Entry 9FSV (X-ray diffraction, 2.75 A resolution); this record covers chains M and b of the 28 polymer chains in the assembly.

== Chain M ==
Name: Proteasome subunit beta type-7
Source organism: Saccharomyces cerevisiae
Reference sequence: P30657 (PSB7_YEAST); residues -12 to 233 here correspond to UniProt positions 21-266 (UniProt number = residue number + 33)
Chain sequence (246 residues; each row starts with the number of its first residue; numbers below 1 keep their minus sign (Thr-12 is residue -12)):
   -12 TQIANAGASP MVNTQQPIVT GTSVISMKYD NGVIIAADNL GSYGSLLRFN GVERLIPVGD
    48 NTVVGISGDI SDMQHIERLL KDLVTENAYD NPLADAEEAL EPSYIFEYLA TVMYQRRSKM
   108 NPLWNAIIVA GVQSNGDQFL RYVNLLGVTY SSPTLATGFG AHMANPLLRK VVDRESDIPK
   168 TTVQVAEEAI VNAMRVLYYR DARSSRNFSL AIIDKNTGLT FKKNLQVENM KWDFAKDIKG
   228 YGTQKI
Disordered / not traced: -12 to 0

== Chain b ==
Name: Proteasome subunit beta type-1
Source organism: Saccharomyces cerevisiae
Notes: EC 3.4.25.1
Reference sequence: P38624 (PSB1_YEAST); residues 1-196 here correspond to UniProt positions 20-215 (UniProt number = residue number + 19)
Chain sequence (196 residues; each row starts with the number of its first residue):
     1 TSIMAVTFKD GVILGADSRT TTGAYIANRV TDKLTRVHDK IWCCRSGSAA DTQAIADIVQ
    61 YHLELYTSQY GTPSTETAAS VFKELCYENK DNLTAGIIVA GYDDKNKGEV YTIPLGGSVH
   121 KLPYAIAGSG STFIYGYCDK NFRENMSKEE TVDFIKHSLS QAIKWDGSSG GVIRMVVLTA
   181 AGVERLIFYP DEYEQL
Swiss-Prot annotation at these positions:
  - active site: Thr1 (Nucleophile)

== Chain M / chain b interface ==
Pairs across the interface - 63 pairs, chain M then chain b:
  Ser32(M) - Trp165(b)
  Ser32(M) - Asp166(b)
  Ser32(M) - Gly167(b)  hydrogen bond (backbone-backbone)
  Leu33(M) - Phe133(b)  hydrophobic
  Leu33(M) - Trp165(b)
  Leu34(M) - Lys164(b)
  Leu34(M) - Trp165(b)  hydrogen bond (backbone-backbone)
  Leu34(M) - Gly167(b)
  Arg35(M) - Trp165(b)
  Phe146(M) - Ala24(b)  hydrophobic
  Phe146(M) - Tyr25(b)
  Tyr185(M) - Glu194(b)  hydrogen bond
  Tyr186(M) - Ile26(b)
  Tyr186(M) - Arg29(b)
  Arg187(M) - Ala24(b)
  Arg187(M) - Tyr25(b)
  Arg187(M) - Ile26(b)  hydrogen bond (side chain-backbone)
  Arg187(M) - Ala27(b)  hydrogen bond (side chain-backbone)
  Arg187(M) - Asn28(b)
  Asp188(M) - Ala24(b)
  Asp188(M) - Ile26(b)
  Ala189(M) - Arg19(b)
  Ala189(M) - Thr21(b)
  Ala189(M) - Ala24(b)  hydrogen bond (backbone-backbone)
  Ala189(M) - Ile26(b)
  Ala189(M) - Gly167(b)
  Arg190(M) - Gly23(b)
  Arg190(M) - Gly167(b)
  Arg190(M) - Ser168(b)
  Arg193(M) - Asp191(b)  salt bridge
  Arg193(M) - Glu194(b)  salt bridge
  Lys218(M) - Arg29(b)  hydrogen bond (backbone-side chain)
  Trp219(M) - Arg29(b)
  Trp219(M) - Gly171(b)
  Trp219(M) - Val172(b)  hydrophobic
  Trp219(M) - Tyr189(b)
  Trp219(M) - Pro190(b)
  Asp220(M) - Tyr189(b)
  Phe221(M) - Arg29(b)
  Phe221(M) - Val30(b)  hydrophobic
  Ala222(M) - Val30(b)  hydrophobic
  Ala222(M) - Arg174(b)  hydrogen bond (backbone-side chain)
  Ala222(M) - Ile187(b)  hydrophobic
  Lys223(M) - Ile187(b)
  Lys223(M) - Tyr189(b)
  Ile225(M) - Val30(b)
  Ile225(M) - Arg174(b)
  Lys226(M) - Asp32(b)
  Gly227(M) - Asp32(b)  hydrogen bond (backbone-side chain)
  Tyr228(M) - Thr35(b)
  Tyr228(M) - Arg45(b)
  Tyr228(M) - Gln53(b)  hydrogen bond (side chain-backbone)
  Tyr228(M) - Ala56(b)
  Tyr228(M) - Asp57(b)  hydrogen bond
  Gln231(M) - Asp32(b)
  Gln231(M) - Leu34(b)
  Gln231(M) - Thr35(b)
  Gln231(M) - Arg36(b)  hydrogen bond (side chain-backbone)
  Gln231(M) - Trp42(b)
  Gln231(M) - Arg185(b)
  Ile233(M) - Arg36(b)
  Ile233(M) - Trp42(b)
  Ile233(M) - Arg185(b)  hydrogen bond (backbone-side chain)
Interface residues without a listed pair, chain M (27 interface residues in all): Asn37, Met150, Met217
Interface residues without a listed pair, chain b (36 interface residues in all): Ile163, Val183

== Overview ==
27 residues of chain M and 36 residues of chain b are in contact, with 13 hydrogen bonds and 2 salt bridges.
Among the polar pairs are Arg193(M)-Asp191(b), Arg193(M)-Glu194(b) and Tyr185(M)-Glu194(b). UniProt lists
active-site residue Thr1(b) on chain b.
Here chain M is Proteasome subunit beta type-7 and chain b is Proteasome subunit beta type-1, both from
Saccharomyces cerevisiae. Entry 9FSV (Yeast 20S proteasome with human beta2i (1-53) in complex with
epoxyketone inhibitor 16) was determined by X-ray diffraction together with 9FRW, 9FSU, 9FST, 9FT0 and 9FT1
from the same study.
